Entry 1BWV (X-ray diffraction, 2.40 A resolution); this record covers chains A and G of the 8 polymer chains in the assembly.

Chain A (and G):
Molecule: Protein (ribulose bisphosphate carboxylase)
Organism: Galdieria partita
Notes: EC 4.1.1.39; chain G of this document is another copy of the same molecule, construct and numbering; everything in this record applies to it too
Reference sequence: O98949 (O98949_9RHOD); the construct lacks a stretch of the UniProt sequence and is renumbered around it, so the offset changes along the chain: -7 to 22 = UniProt 1-30; 23-268 = UniProt 32-277; 270-485 = UniProt 278-493
Amino-acid sequence (493 residues; numbered -7 to 485 plus 1 insertion-coded residue; 1 number in that range is skipped by the numbering (no residue carries it; nothing is unmodelled there); the number before each row is that of its first residue; numbers below 1 keep their minus sign (Met-7 is residue -7)):
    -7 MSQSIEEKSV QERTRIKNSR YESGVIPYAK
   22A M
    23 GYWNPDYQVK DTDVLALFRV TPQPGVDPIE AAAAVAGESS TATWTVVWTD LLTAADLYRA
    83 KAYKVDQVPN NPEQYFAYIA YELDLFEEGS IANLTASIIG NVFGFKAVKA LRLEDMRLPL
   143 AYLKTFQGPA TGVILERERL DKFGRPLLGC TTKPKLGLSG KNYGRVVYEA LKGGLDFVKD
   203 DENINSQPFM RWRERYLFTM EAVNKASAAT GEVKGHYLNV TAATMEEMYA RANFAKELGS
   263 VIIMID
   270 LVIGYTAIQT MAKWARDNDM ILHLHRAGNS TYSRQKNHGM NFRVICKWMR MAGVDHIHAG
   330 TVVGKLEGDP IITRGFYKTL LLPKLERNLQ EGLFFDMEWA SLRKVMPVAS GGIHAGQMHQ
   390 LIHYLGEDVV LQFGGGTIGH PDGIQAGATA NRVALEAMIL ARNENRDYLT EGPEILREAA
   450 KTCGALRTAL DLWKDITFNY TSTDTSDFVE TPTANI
Unresolved in the structure: -7 to 6, 479-485
Differences from the reference sequence: modified residue (201)
Modified residues: Lys201 (lysine nz-carboxylic acid; KCX)
Bound ions: Mg2+: Lys201, Asp203, Glu204 (together with 2-carboxyarabinitol-1,5-diphosphate)
Small-molecule neighbours:
  - 2-carboxyarabinitol-1,5-diphosphate (CAP), molecule 1: Glu60, Thr65, Trp66, Asn123
  - 2-carboxyarabinitol-1,5-diphosphate (CAP), molecule 2: Thr173, Lys175, Lys177, Lys201, Asp203, Glu204, His294, Arg295, His327, Lys334, Leu335, Ser379, Gly380, Gly381, Gln401, Phe402, Gly403, Gly404

Chain A / chain G interface:
Residue-residue contacts (11; chain A residue first):
  Lys146(A) with Pro210(G)
  Leu157(A) with Glu216(G)
  Glu160(A) with Lys183(G)
  Arg285(A) with Arg213(G); Arg215(G)
  Asp286(A) with Arg215(G), hydrogen bond (backbone-side chain)
  Asp288(A) with Arg215(G), salt bridge; Leu219(G); Phe256(G)
  Arg372(A) with Arg213(G); Glu216(G), salt bridge
Interface residues without a listed pair, chain A (9 interface residues in all): Phe165, Ser370
Interface residues without a listed pair, chain G (8 interface residues in all): Phe220

Overview:
9 residues of chain A face 8 of chain G across their interface; the contacts include 1 hydrogen bond and 2
salt bridges. Polar pairs include Asp288(A)-Arg215(G), Arg372(A)-Glu216(G) and Asp286(A)-Arg215(G). Chain A
binds 2-carboxyarabinitol-1,5-diphosphate. The Mg2+ site is built by Lys201(A), Asp203(A) and Glu204(A).
Both chains are Protein (ribulose bisphosphate carboxylase) (Galdieria partita). Entry 1BWV (Activated
Ribulose 1,5-Bisphosphate Carboxylase/Oxygenase (RUBISCO) Complexed with the Reaction Intermediate Analogue
2-Carboxyarabinitol 1,5-Bisphosphate) was determined by X-ray diffraction.
